PDB entry 8QPG | electron microscopy, 2.36 A resolution | chains TC and TG of the 9 polymer chains in the assembly

[Chain TC]
Name: Prokaryotic polysaccharide deacetylase
Organism: Haloferax tailed virus 1
Reference sequence: A0A410N6W3 (A0A410N6W3_9CAUD); residue numbers follow UniProt; this construct covers 1-413
Sequence (413 residues; numbered 1 to 413; the number before each row is that of its first residue):
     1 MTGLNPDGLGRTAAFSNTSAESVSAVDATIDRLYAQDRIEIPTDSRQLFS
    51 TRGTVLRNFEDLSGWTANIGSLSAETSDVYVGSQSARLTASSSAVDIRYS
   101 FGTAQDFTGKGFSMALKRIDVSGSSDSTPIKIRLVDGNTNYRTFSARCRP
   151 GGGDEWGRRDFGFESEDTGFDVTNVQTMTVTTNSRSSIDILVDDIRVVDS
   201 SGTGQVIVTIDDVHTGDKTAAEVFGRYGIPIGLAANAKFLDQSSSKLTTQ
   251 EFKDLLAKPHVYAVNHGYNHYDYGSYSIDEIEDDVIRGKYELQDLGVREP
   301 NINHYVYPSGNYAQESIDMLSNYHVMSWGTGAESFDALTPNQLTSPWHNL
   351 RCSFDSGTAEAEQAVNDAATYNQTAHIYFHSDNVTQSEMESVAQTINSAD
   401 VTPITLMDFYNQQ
Disordered / not traced: 1
Ion coordination: Mg2+: E60, V81, Q84, D193; Zn2+: D212, H266, H270

[Chain TG]
Name: gp30
Organism: Haloferax tailed virus 1
Sequence (115 residues; row label = number of the first residue in the row):
     1 MTDTIVNVQGSFFSASASGVADTESLLIDPQDAKFGAIEIHNIAHGGSVD
    51 VELLTSSDDTELVEDAAVTLDSFTGEGISQGNQIEASDNTNTYIRITNTS
   101 GGAIDIIATGREVSQ
Disordered / not traced: 1
Modified positions: H45 (N1-phosphonohistidine; NEP)
Ion coordination: Mg2+ site 1: D59, D88, N91; Mg2+ site 2 near N89 (its only coordinating residue here); Mg2+ site 3 near D105 (its only coordinating residue here)

[Interface between chain TC and chain TG]
Pairs across the interface - 21 pairs, chain TC then chain TG:
  G3(TC) with D71(TG)
  L4(TC) with D71(TG), hydrogen bond (backbone-side chain); F73(TG), hydrophobic; S79(TG); N82(TG); I84(TG), hydrophobic
  N5(TC) with S79(TG), hydrogen bond (backbone-side chain); Q80(TG), hydrogen bond (side chain-backbone); G81(TG), hydrogen bond (side chain-backbone); N82(TG)
  P6(TC) with I78(TG)
  D7(TC) with H45(TG); E76(TG); G77(TG); I78(TG)
  G8(TC) with I78(TG), hydrogen bond (backbone-backbone); Q80(TG), hydrogen bond (backbone-side chain)
  L9(TC) with I78(TG), hydrophobic; Q80(TG)
  G10(TC) with Q80(TG), hydrogen bond (backbone-side chain)
  T12(TC) with Q80(TG), hydrogen bond (side chain-backbone)
Other interface residues (no listed pair), chain TG (12 interface residues in all): V51

[Overview]
9 residues of chain TC face 12 of chain TG across their interface, with 8 hydrogen bonds. Polar contacts
include L4(TC)-D71(TG), N5(TC)-S79(TG) and N5(TC)-Q80(TG). The Mg2+ site is built by E60(TC), V81(TC), Q84(TC)
and D193(TC). The Zn2+ site is built by D212(TC), H266(TC) and H270(TC).
Chain TC is Prokaryotic polysaccharide deacetylase and chain TG is gp30, both from Haloferax tailed virus 1;
the structure, Turret of Haloferax tailed virus 1, was determined by electron microscopy (same publication as
8QPQ, 8QQN, 8QSI, 8QSY, 9FKB, 9H4P, 9H5B and 9H7V).
